Entry 8TLH (X-ray diffraction, 1.94 A resolution); this record covers chains A and X.

[Chain A]
Name: Cell division cycle-associated protein 7
Organism: Mus musculus
UniProtKB: Q9D0M2 (CDCA7_MOUSE); residue numbers follow UniProt; this construct covers 242-382
Chain sequence (144 residues; each row starts with the number of its first residue):
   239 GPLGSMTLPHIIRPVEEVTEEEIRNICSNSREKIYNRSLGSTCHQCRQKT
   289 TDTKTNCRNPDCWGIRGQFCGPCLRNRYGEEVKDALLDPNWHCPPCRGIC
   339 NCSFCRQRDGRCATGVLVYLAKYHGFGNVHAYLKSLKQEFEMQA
Unresolved in the structure: 239-242, 347-382
Construct notes: expression tag (239-241)
Bound ions: Zn2+ site 1: Cys281, Cys284, Cys308, Cys311; Zn2+ site 2: His282, Cys338, Cys340, Cys343; Zn2+ site 3: Cys295, Cys300, Cys331, Cys334
Reported in the primary citation:
  - Zn2+ coordination: Cys281, His282, Cys300, Cys308, Cys334, Cys338
  - binding site for the 32-nt DNA strand (chain X): Ser268, Arg269, Cys284, Arg285, Gln286, Trp301, Arg315, Arg344
  - specificity-determining residues: Arg285
  - contacts within the chain: Arg315-Asn339, Asn339-Arg344
  - mutagenesis - R285H, G305V, R315H: abolished localization

[Chain X]
Molecule: 32-nt DNA strand
Sequence (32 nucleotides; each row starts with the number of its first residue):
     3 CGACGCCCTGTCGCTGAGAAGCGTTTGCGTCG
Bound ions: Mg2+ near DG20 (its only coordinating residue here)

[How chain A and chain X interact]
Pairs across the interface (26):
  Ser243(A) - DG20(X)  hydrogen bond to the phosphate
  Met244(A) - DA21(X)  sugar contact
  Met244(A) - DA22(X)  sugar contact
  Thr245(A) - DG20(X)  hydrogen bond to the phosphate
  Thr245(A) - DA21(X)  phosphate contact
  Thr245(A) - DA22(X)  phosphate contact
  Leu246(A) - DA22(X)  hydrogen bond to the phosphate
  Ser268(A) - DT28(X)  hydrogen bond to the base
  Arg269(A) - DT28(X)  base contact
  Arg275(A) - DC24(X)  hydrogen bond to the phosphate
  Arg275(A) - DG25(X)  salt bridge to the phosphate
  Thr280(A) - DG23(X)  hydrogen bond to the phosphate
  Arg285(A) - DG23(X)  base contact
  Arg285(A) - DC24(X)  hydrogen bond to the base
  Gln286(A) - DC24(X)  base contact
  Gln286(A) - DG25(X)  hydrogen bond to the base
  Gln286(A) - DT27(X)  hydrogen bond to the base
  Lys287(A) - DG23(X)  salt bridge to the phosphate
  Lys287(A) - DC24(X)  phosphate contact
  Asp299(A) - DA19(X)  base contact
  Asp299(A) - DG20(X)  hydrogen bond to the base
  Trp301(A) - DG20(X)  stacking on the base
  Trp301(A) - DA21(X)  hydrogen bond to the phosphate
  Gly302(A) - DA22(X)  phosphate contact
  Ile303(A) - DA22(X)  hydrogen bond to the phosphate
  Ile303(A) - DG23(X)  phosphate contact
Other interface residues (no listed pair), chain A (18 interface residues in all): Tyr273, Cys300, Arg304

[Overview]
The interface between chain A and chain X involves 18 residues on one side and 9 on the other, with 12
hydrogen bonds, 2 salt bridges and 1 aromatic stacking contact. Polar pairs include Ser268(A)-DT28(X),
Arg285(A)-DC24(X) and Gln286(A)-DG25(X). From the paper: a binding site for the 32-nt DNA strand (chain X) at
Ser268(A), Arg269(A) and Cys284(A) among others; R285H, G305V and R315H of chain A abolish localization.
Chain A is Cell division cycle-associated protein 7 (Mus musculus) and chain X is a 32-nt DNA strand; the
structure, CDCA7 (Mouse) Binds Non-B-form 32-mer DNA oligo, was determined by X-ray diffraction (same
publication as 8TLE, 8TLF, 8TLG, 8TLJ and 8TLK).
